Entry 6SRE (X-ray diffraction, 1.39 A resolution); this record covers chains A and B.

Chain A (and B):
Protein: Xaa-Pro dipeptidase
Source organism: Homo sapiens
Notes: EC 3.4.13.9; chain B of this document is another copy of the same molecule, construct and numbering; everything in this record applies to it too
UniProtKB: P12955 (PEPD_HUMAN); numbering as in UniProt (aligned over 6-489)
Amino-acid sequence (484 residues; numbered 6 to 489; the number before each row is that of its first residue):
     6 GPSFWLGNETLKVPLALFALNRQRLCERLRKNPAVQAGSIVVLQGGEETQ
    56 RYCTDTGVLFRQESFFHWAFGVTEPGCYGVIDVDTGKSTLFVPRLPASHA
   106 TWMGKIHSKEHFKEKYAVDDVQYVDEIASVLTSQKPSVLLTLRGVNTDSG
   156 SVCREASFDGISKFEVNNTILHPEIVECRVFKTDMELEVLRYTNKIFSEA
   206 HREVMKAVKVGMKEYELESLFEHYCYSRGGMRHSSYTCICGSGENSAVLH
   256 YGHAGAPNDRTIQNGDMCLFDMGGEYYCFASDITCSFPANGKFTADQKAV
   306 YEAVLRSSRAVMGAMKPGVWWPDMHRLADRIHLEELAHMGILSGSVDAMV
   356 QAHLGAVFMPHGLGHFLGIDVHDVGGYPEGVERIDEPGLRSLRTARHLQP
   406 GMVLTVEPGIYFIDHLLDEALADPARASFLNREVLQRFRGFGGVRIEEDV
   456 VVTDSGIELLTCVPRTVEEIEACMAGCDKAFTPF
Disulfides: C482 forms a disulfide with the same residue of a neighbouring copy of this chain
Differences from the reference sequence: engineered mutation F202 (Ser in P12955)
Bound ions: manganese ion, 1 hydroxyl coordinated Mn: D276, D287, E452 (together with glycine); Mn2+: D287, H370, E412, E452 (together with glycine, manganese ion, 1 hydroxyl coordinated)
Ligand contacts:
  - glycine / proline: Y241, I244, L254, H255, D276, D287, H366, H370, V376, H377, R398, E412, R450
  - manganese ion, 1 hydroxyl coordinated (MH2): Y241, D276, D287, T289, H370, E412, R450, E452
UniProt features mapped onto this chain:
  - binding site (a dipeptide): H255, D287, H377, R398
  - binding site (Mn(2+)): D276, D287, H370, E412, E452
  - modified residue: S167 (Phosphoserine)
  - natural variant: R184 (R184Q: In PD), D276 (D276N: In PD), G278 (G278D: In PD), G448 (G448R: In PD), E452 (deletion: In PD)
From the paper describing this entry:
  - disease-associated variants - S202F: abolished catalytic activity
  - conformationally variable residues (order/disorder transition): Y241 to C243

How chain A and chain B interact:
Residue-residue contacts (120):
  L11(A) - K218(B)
  L11(A) - Y220(B)  hydrogen bond (backbone-side chain)
  L11(A) - D264(B)
  G12(A) - K218(B)
  N13(A) - K218(B)
  N13(A) - E221(B)  hydrogen bond
  T15(A) - Y220(B)
  G51(A) - Y57(B)
  Q55(A) - S154(B)
  R56(A) - R66(B)
  R56(A) - S239(B)  hydrogen bond (side chain-backbone)
  R56(A) - E280(B)  salt bridge
  Y57(A) - G51(B)
  Y57(A) - F65(B)
  Y57(A) - R66(B)  hydrogen bond (side chain-backbone)
  Y57(A) - Q67(B)
  Y57(A) - E68(B)
  C58(A) - N151(B)
  C58(A) - S154(B)  hydrogen bond (backbone-side chain)
  C58(A) - S156(B)
  C58(A) - C158(B)  hydrophobic
  T59(A) - N151(B)
  T59(A) - S154(B)
  T59(A) - D375(B)
  D60(A) - D153(B)
  D60(A) - S154(B)
  D60(A) - H377(B)  salt bridge
  D60(A) - R398(B)  salt bridge
  T61(A) - S240(B)
  F65(A) - Y57(B)
  F65(A) - A259(B)
  R66(A) - R56(B)
  R66(A) - Y57(B)  hydrogen bond (backbone-side chain)
  Q67(A) - Y57(B)
  E68(A) - Y57(B)
  A105(A) - H420(B)
  T106(A) - A252(B)
  T106(A) - V253(B)
  T106(A) - L254(B)  hydrogen bond (backbone-backbone)
  T106(A) - P365(B)
  T106(A) - H420(B)  hydrogen bond
  W107(A) - V253(B)
  W107(A) - L254(B)
  W107(A) - H255(B)  hydrogen bond (backbone-backbone)
  W107(A) - Y256(B)
  W107(A) - H366(B)
  M108(A) - V253(B)
  M108(A) - H258(B)  hydrogen bond (backbone-side chain)
  M108(A) - A261(B)
  G109(A) - V253(B)
  N151(A) - C58(B)
  N151(A) - T59(B)
  D153(A) - D60(B)
  S154(A) - Q55(B)
  S154(A) - C58(B)  hydrogen bond (side chain-backbone)
  S154(A) - T59(B)
  S154(A) - D60(B)
  S156(A) - C58(B)
  C158(A) - C58(B)  hydrophobic
  K218(A) - L11(B)
  K218(A) - G12(B)
  K218(A) - N13(B)
  Y220(A) - L11(B)  hydrogen bond (side chain-backbone)
  Y220(A) - T15(B)
  Y220(A) - Y231(B)
  Y220(A) - S232(B)
  E221(A) - N13(B)  hydrogen bond
  E221(A) - S232(B)
  E223(A) - Y231(B)  hydrogen bond
  E223(A) - R237(B)  salt bridge
  S224(A) - H228(B)  hydrogen bond
  S224(A) - Y231(B)
  S224(A) - S232(B)
  L225(A) - H228(B)
  H228(A) - S224(B)  hydrogen bond
  H228(A) - L225(B)
  H228(A) - H228(B)
  Y231(A) - Y220(B)
  Y231(A) - E223(B)  hydrogen bond
  Y231(A) - S224(B)
  S232(A) - E221(B)
  S232(A) - S224(B)
  R237(A) - E223(B)  salt bridge
  R237(A) - T242(B)
  R237(A) - G257(B)  hydrogen bond (side chain-backbone)
  R237(A) - P262(B)
  R237(A) - N263(B)
  S239(A) - R56(B)  hydrogen bond (backbone-side chain)
  S240(A) - T61(B)
  T242(A) - R237(B)
  A252(A) - T106(B)
  V253(A) - T106(B)
  V253(A) - W107(B)
  V253(A) - M108(B)
  V253(A) - G109(B)
  L254(A) - T106(B)  hydrogen bond (backbone-backbone)
  L254(A) - W107(B)
  H255(A) - W107(B)  hydrogen bond (backbone-backbone)
  Y256(A) - W107(B)
  G257(A) - R237(B)  hydrogen bond (backbone-side chain)
  H258(A) - M108(B)  hydrogen bond (side chain-backbone)
  A259(A) - F65(B)  hydrophobic
  P262(A) - R237(B)
  N263(A) - R237(B)
  D264(A) - W10(B)
  D264(A) - L11(B)
  E280(A) - R56(B)  salt bridge
  P365(A) - T106(B)
  H366(A) - W107(B)
  D375(A) - T59(B)
  H377(A) - D60(B)  salt bridge
  R398(A) - D60(B)  salt bridge
  H420(A) - A105(B)
  H420(A) - T106(B)  hydrogen bond
  P488(A) - H228(B)
  F489(A) - E208(B)
  F489(A) - L225(B)  hydrophobic
  F489(A) - H228(B)
  F489(A) - Y229(B)  hydrophobic
  F489(A) - R233(B)
Other interface residues (no listed pair), chain A (72 interface residues in all): L64, S69, T78, A102, V157, G216, E227, G235, C243, A261, S396, I418, L421
Other interface residues (no listed pair), chain B (77 interface residues in all): E52, G62, L64, S69, T78, A102, V157, G216, E227, G235, Y241, C243, S396, I418, L421

Overview:
Chain A and chain B form an interface of 72 and 77 residues respectively; the contacts include 24 hydrogen
bonds and 8 salt bridges. Polar contacts include R56(A)-E280(B), D60(A)-H377(B) and D60(A)-R398(B). The paper
reports that S202F of chain A abolishes catalytic activity; conformational variability at Y241(A).
Chain A and chain B are both Xaa-Pro dipeptidase (Homo sapiens); the structure, Crystal Structure of Human
Prolidase S202F variant expressed in the presence of chaperones, was determined by X-ray diffraction,
deposited together with 6SRF and 6SRG.
